7DB9 - chains A and F of the 6 polymer chains in the assembly; structure by X-ray diffraction, 2.85 A resolution.

# Chain A
Protein: Tubulin alpha-1B chain
From: Sus scrofa
UniProtKB: Q2XVP4 (TBA1B_PIG); residue numbers follow UniProt; this construct covers 1-451
Chain sequence (451 residues; each row starts with the number of its first residue):
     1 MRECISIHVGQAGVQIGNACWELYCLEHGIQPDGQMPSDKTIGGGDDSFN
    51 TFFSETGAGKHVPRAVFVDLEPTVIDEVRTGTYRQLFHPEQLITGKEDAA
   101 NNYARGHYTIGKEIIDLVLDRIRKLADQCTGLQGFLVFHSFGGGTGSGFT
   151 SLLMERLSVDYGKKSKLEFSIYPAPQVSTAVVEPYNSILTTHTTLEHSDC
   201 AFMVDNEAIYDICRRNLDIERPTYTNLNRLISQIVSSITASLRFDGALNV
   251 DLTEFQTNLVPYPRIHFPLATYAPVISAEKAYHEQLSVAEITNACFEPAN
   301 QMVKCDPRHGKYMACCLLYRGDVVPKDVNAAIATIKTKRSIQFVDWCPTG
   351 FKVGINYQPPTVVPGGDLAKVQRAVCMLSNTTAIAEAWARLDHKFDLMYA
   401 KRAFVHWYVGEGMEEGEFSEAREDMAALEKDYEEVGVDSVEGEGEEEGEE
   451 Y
Unresolved in the structure: 440-451
UniProt features mapped onto this chain:
  - motif: Met1 to Cys4 (MREC motif)
  - active site: Glu254
  - binding site (GTP): Gly10, Gln11, Ala12, Gln15, Glu71, Ala99, Ser140, Gly143, Gly144, Thr145, Gly146, Thr179, Glu183, Asn206, Tyr224, Asn228, Leu252
  - binding site (Mg(2+)): Glu71
  - site: Tyr451 (Involved in polymerization)
  - modified residue: Lys40 (N6,N6,N6-trimethyllysine), Ser48 (Phosphoserine), Ser232 (Phosphoserine), Tyr282 (3'-nitrotyrosine), Arg339 (Omega-N-methylarginine), Ser439 (Phosphoserine), Glu443 (5-glutamyl polyglutamate), Glu445 (5-glutamyl polyglutamate), Tyr451 (3'-nitrotyrosine)
  - cross-link (Glycyl lysine isopeptide (Lys-Gly)): Lys326 (interchain with G-Cter in ubiquitin), Lys370 (interchain with G-Cter in ubiquitin)
Ion coordination: Ca2+: Asp39, Thr41, Gly44, Glu55
Small-molecule neighbours: GTP (guanosine-5'-triphosphate): Val9, Gly10, Gln11, Ala12, Gln15, Ile16, Asp69, Asp98, Ala99, Ala100, Asn101, Ser140, Gly142, Gly143, Gly144, Thr145, Gly146, Ile171, Pro173, Ala174, Val177, Ser178, Thr179, Glu183, Asn206, Tyr224, Leu227, Asn228, Ile231

# Chain F
Protein: Tubulin tyrosine ligase
From: Gallus gallus
UniProtKB: E1BQ43 (E1BQ43_CHICK); numbering as in UniProt (aligned over 1-378)
Chain sequence (384 residues; row label = number of the first residue in the row):
     1 MYTFVVRDENSSVYAEVSRLLLATGQWKRLRKDNPRFNLMLGERNRLPFG
    51 RLGHEPGLVQLVNYYRGADKLCRKASLVKLIKTSPELSESCTWFPESYVI
   101 YPTNLKTPVAPAQNGIRHLINNTRTDEREVFLAAYNRRREGREGNVWIAK
   151 SSAGAKGEGILISSEASELLDFIDEQGQVHVIQKYLEKPLLLEPGHRKFD
   201 IRSWVLVDHLYNIYLYREGVLRTSSEPYNSANFQDKTCHLTNHCIQKEYS
   251 KNYGRYEEGNEMFFEEFNQYLMDALNTTLENSILLQIKHIIRSCLMCIEP
   301 AISTKHLHYQSFQLFGFDFMVDEELKVWLIEVNGAPACAQKLYAELCQGI
   351 VDVAISSVFPLADTGQKTSQPTSIFIKLHHHHHH
Unresolved in the structure: 107-124, 153-156, 363-372
Differences from the reference sequence: expression tag (379-384)
Small-molecule neighbours: AMP-PCP (ACP; phosphomethylphosphonic acid adenylate ester): Lys74, Ile148, Lys150, Glu158, Gln183, Lys184, Tyr185, Leu186, Lys198, Asp200, Arg202, Arg222, His239, Leu240, Thr241, Asn242, Asp318, Met320, Ile330, Glu331, Asn333

# Interface between chain A and chain F
Residue-residue contacts (21; chain A residue first):
  Gln176(A) - Pro56(F)
  Glu207(A) - His54(F)  salt bridge
  Glu297(A) - His306(F)
  Pro298(A) - Leu307(F)  hydrophobic
  Lys304(A) - His54(F)
  Asp306(A) - Arg66(F)
  Asp306(A) - Leu307(F)
  Arg308(A) - Pro300(F)  hydrogen bond (side chain-backbone)
  Arg308(A) - Ala301(F)
  Arg308(A) - Ile302(F)
  Arg308(A) - Ser303(F)  hydrogen bond (side chain-backbone)
  His309(A) - Arg66(F)  hydrogen bond (side chain-backbone)
  His309(A) - Gly67(F)
  His309(A) - Ala301(F)  hydrogen bond (side chain-backbone)
  Ser340(A) - Ala301(F)
  Glu386(A) - Gly50(F)
  Glu386(A) - Arg66(F)  salt bridge
  Arg390(A) - Gly50(F)
  Arg390(A) - His54(F)  hydrogen bond
  His393(A) - Arg51(F)
  Glu433(A) - Arg46(F)  salt bridge
Other interface residues (no listed pair), chain A (15 interface residues in all): Cys305, Lys338
Other interface residues (no listed pair), chain F (15 interface residues in all): Gly53, His308

# In short
The chain A/chain F interface involves 15 residues from each chain, with 5 hydrogen bonds and 3 salt bridges.
Polar pairs include Glu207(A)-His54(F), Glu386(A)-Arg66(F) and Glu433(A)-Arg46(F). Chain A binds GTP. Chain F
binds AMP-PCP.
Chain A is Tubulin alpha-1B chain (Sus scrofa) and chain F is Tubulin tyrosine ligase (Gallus gallus); the
structure, IC1 in complex with tubulin, was determined by X-ray diffraction.
